7XFN - chains B and J of the 10 polymer chains in the assembly; structure by electron microscopy, 2.80 A resolution.

== Chain B ==
Name: Histone H4
Source organism: Xenopus laevis
Reference sequence: P62799 (H4_XENLA); residues 0-102 here correspond to UniProt positions 1-103 (UniProt number = residue number + 1)
Amino-acid sequence (103 residues; each row starts with the number of its first residue; numbering starts at 0):
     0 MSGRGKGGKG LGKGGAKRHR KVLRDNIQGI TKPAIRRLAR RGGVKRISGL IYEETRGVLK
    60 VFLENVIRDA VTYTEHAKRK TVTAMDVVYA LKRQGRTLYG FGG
Not modelled in the structure: 0-20
UniProt features mapped onto this chain:
  - DNA-binding region: Lys16 to Lys20
  - modified residue: Ser1 (N-acetylserine), Arg3 (Asymmetric dimethylarginine), Lys5 (N6-(2-hydroxyisobutyryl)lysine), Lys8 (N6-(2-hydroxyisobutyryl)lysine), Lys12 (N6-(2-hydroxyisobutyryl)lysine), Lys16 (N6-(2-hydroxyisobutyryl)lysine), Lys20 (N6,N6,N6-trimethyllysine), Lys31 (N6-(2-hydroxyisobutyryl)lysine), Lys44 (N6-(2-hydroxyisobutyryl)lysine), Ser47 (Phosphoserine), Tyr51 (Phosphotyrosine), Lys59 (N6-(2-hydroxyisobutyryl)lysine), Lys77 (N6-(2-hydroxyisobutyryl)lysine), Lys79 (N6-(2-hydroxyisobutyryl)lysine), Tyr88 (Phosphotyrosine), Lys91 (N6-(2-hydroxyisobutyryl)lysine)
  - cross-link (Glycyl lysine isopeptide (Lys-Gly)): Lys31 (interchain with G-Cter in UFM1), Lys91 (interchain with G-Cter in ubiquitin)

== Chain J ==
Molecule: 152-nt DNA strand
Source organism: Xenopus laevis
Sequence (152 nucleotides; row label = number of the first residue in the row; numbers below 1 keep their minus sign (DC-74 is residue -74)):
   -74 CCTGGAGAAT CCCGGTGCCG AGGCCGCTCA ATTGGTCGTA GACAGCTCTA GCACCGCTTA
   -14 AACGCACGTA CGCGCTGTCC CCCGCGTTTT AACCGCCAAG GGGATTACTC CCTAGTCTCC
    46 AGGCACGTGC CAGATATATA CATCCTGTGC AT
Not modelled in the structure: -74 to -73, 71-77

== Chain B / chain J interface ==
Residue-residue contacts (11):
  Arg35(B) - DC8(J)  salt bridge to the phosphate
  Arg45(B) - DC7(J)  sugar contact
  Arg45(B) - DC8(J)  phosphate contact
  Ile46(B) - DC7(J)  sugar contact
  Ile46(B) - DC8(J)  hydrogen bond to the phosphate
  Ser47(B) - DC7(J)  hydrogen bond to the phosphate
  Gly48(B) - DC7(J)  hydrogen bond to the phosphate
  Arg78(B) - DG28(J)  phosphate contact
  Lys79(B) - DG27(J)  salt bridge to the phosphate
  Lys79(B) - DG28(J)  hydrogen bond to the phosphate
  Thr80(B) - DG28(J)  hydrogen bond to the phosphate
Other interface residues (no listed pair), chain B (9 interface residues in all): Lys77
Other interface residues (no listed pair), chain J (6 interface residues in all): DG9, DA29

== In short ==
9 residues of chain B face 6 of chain J across their interface; the contacts include 5 hydrogen bonds and 2
salt bridges. Polar contacts include Ile46(B)-DC8(J), Ser47(B)-DC7(J) and Gly48(B)-DC7(J). UniProt lists a
DNA-binding region on chain B.
Here chain B is Histone H4 and chain J is a 152-nt DNA strand, both from Xenopus laevis. Entry 7XFN (Structure
of nucleosome-DI complex (-55I, Apo state)) was determined by electron microscopy (same publication as 7XFC,
7XFH, 7XFI, 7XFJ, 7XFL and 7XFM).
